6PL2 - chain A; structure by X-ray diffraction, 2.59 A resolution.

== Chain A ==
Molecule: High affinity nerve growth factor receptor
Organism: Homo sapiens
Notes: EC 2.7.10.1; fragment: kinase domain
UniProt: P04629 (NTRK1_HUMAN), isoform P04629-4; residues 485-795 here correspond to UniProt positions 387-697 (UniProt number = residue number - 98)
Chain sequence (311 residues; numbered 485 to 795; the number before each row is that of its first residue):
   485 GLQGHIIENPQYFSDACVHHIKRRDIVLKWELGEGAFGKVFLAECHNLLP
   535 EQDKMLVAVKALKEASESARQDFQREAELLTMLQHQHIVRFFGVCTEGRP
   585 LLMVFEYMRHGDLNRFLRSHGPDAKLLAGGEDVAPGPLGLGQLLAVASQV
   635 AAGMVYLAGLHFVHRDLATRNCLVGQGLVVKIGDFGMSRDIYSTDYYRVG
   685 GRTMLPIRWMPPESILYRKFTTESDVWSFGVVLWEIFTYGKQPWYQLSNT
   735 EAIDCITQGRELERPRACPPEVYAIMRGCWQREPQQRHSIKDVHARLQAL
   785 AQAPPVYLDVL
Not modelled in the structure: 485-498
Modified / non-standard residues: Ser677 (phosphoserine; SEP)
Small-molecule neighbours: OOM (N-(3-tert-butyl-1-phenyl-1H-pyrazol-5-yl)-2-{[1-(4-hydroxyphenyl)-1H-tetrazol-5-yl]sulfanyl}acetamide): Val524, Ala542, Lys544, Arg559, Glu560, Leu563, Leu564, Leu567, Ile572, Val573, Phe589, Glu590, Tyr591, Met592, Leu641, Phe646, His648, Leu657, Ile666, Gly667, Asp668, Phe669

== Summary ==
Chain A binds compound OOM.
Chain A is High affinity nerve growth factor receptor (Homo sapiens); the structure, TRK-A IN COMPLEX WITH
LIGAND 1a, was determined by X-ray diffraction (same publication as 6PL3).
